Entry 7PFV (electron microscopy, 4.40 A resolution (low resolution: residue-level contacts below are approximate; hydrogen-bond / salt-bridge calls are withheld)); this record covers chains E and J of the 11 polymer chains in the assembly.

[Chain E]
Name: Histone H3.2
Organism: Homo sapiens
Reference sequence: Q71DI3 (H32_HUMAN); residues 0-135 here correspond to UniProt positions 1-136 (UniProt number = residue number + 1)
Sequence (136 residues; each row starts with the number of its first residue; numbering starts at 0):
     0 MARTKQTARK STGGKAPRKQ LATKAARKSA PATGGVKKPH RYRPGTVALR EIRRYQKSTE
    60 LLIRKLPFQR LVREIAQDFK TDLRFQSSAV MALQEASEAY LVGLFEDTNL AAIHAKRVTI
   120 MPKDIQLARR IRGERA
Disordered / not traced: 0-36, 134-135
Sequence notes: engineered mutation Ala110 (Cys111 in Q71DI3)
Swiss-Prot annotation at these positions:
  - modified residue: Arg2 (Asymmetric dimethylarginine), Thr3 (Phosphothreonine), Lys4 (Allysine), Gln5 (5-glutamyl dopamine), Thr6 (Phosphothreonine), Arg8 (Citrulline), Lys9 (N6,N6,N6-trimethyllysine), Ser10 (ADP-ribosylserine), Thr11 (Phosphothreonine), Lys14 (N6-(2-hydroxyisobutyryl)lysine), Arg17 (Asymmetric dimethylarginine), Lys18 (N6-(2-hydroxyisobutyryl)lysine), Lys23 (N6-(2-hydroxyisobutyryl)lysine), Arg26 (Citrulline), Lys27 (N6,N6,N6-trimethyllysine), Ser28 (ADP-ribosylserine), Lys36 (N6,N6,N6-trimethyllysine), Lys37 (N6-methyllysine), Tyr41 (Phosphotyrosine), Lys56 (N6,N6,N6-trimethyllysine) and 8 more in UniProt
  - lipidation: Lys18 (N6-decanoyllysine)

[Chain J]
Molecule: 177-nt DNA strand
Organism: synthetic construct
Sequence (177 nucleotides; row label = number of the first residue in the row):
   637 CATGCACTTA CATGCACAGG ATGTATATAT GTGACACGTG CCTGGAGACT AGGGAGTAAT
   697 CCCCTTGGCG GTTAAAACGC GGGGGACAGC GCGTACGTGC GTTTAAGCGG TGCTAGAGCT
   757 GTCTACGACC AATTGAGCGG CCTCGGCACC GGGATTCTCC AGTGGCCAGT GGCGGCC

[Interface between chain E and chain J]
Contacting residue pairs (23; chain E residue first):
  Lys37(E) - DC796(J)
  His39(E) - DC795(J)
  Arg40(E) - DG717(J)
  Tyr41(E) - DC795(J)
  Arg42(E) - DG720(J)
  Arg42(E) - DC795(J)
  Arg42(E) - DC796(J)
  Pro43(E) - DG719(J)
  Thr45(E) - DC795(J)
  Arg63(E) - DA711(J)
  Arg63(E) - DA712(J)
  Arg72(E) - DT702(J)
  Arg83(E) - DT701(J)
  Arg83(E) - DT702(J)
  Phe84(E) - DT701(J)
  Phe84(E) - DT702(J)
  Gln85(E) - DT701(J)
  Arg116(E) - DA722(J)
  Arg116(E) - DC723(J)
  Val117(E) - DG721(J)
  Val117(E) - DA722(J)
  Thr118(E) - DG721(J)
  Thr118(E) - DA722(J)
Other interface residues (no listed pair), chain E (17 interface residues in all): Leu82, Ser86
Other interface residues (no listed pair), chain J (14 interface residues in all): DT794, DA797

[Summary]
17 residues of chain E face 14 of chain J across their interface.
Here chain E is Histone H3.2 (Homo sapiens) and chain J is a 177-nt DNA strand (synthetic construct). Entry
7PFV (Nucleosome 1 of the 4x207 nucleosome array containing H1) was determined by electron microscopy together
with 7PET, 7PEU, 7PEV, 7PEW, 7PEX, 7PEY and 16 further entries from the same study.
